8VED - chains J and K of the 9 polymer chains in the assembly; structure by electron microscopy, 2.98 A resolution.

# Chain J
Protein: T5-1E11 Fab heavy chain
Source organism: Homo sapiens
Notes: antibody fragment or engineered binder
Chain sequence (234 residues; row label = number of the first residue in the row; a row labelled like 82A-82C holds insertion residues (82A, then the next letters in order)):
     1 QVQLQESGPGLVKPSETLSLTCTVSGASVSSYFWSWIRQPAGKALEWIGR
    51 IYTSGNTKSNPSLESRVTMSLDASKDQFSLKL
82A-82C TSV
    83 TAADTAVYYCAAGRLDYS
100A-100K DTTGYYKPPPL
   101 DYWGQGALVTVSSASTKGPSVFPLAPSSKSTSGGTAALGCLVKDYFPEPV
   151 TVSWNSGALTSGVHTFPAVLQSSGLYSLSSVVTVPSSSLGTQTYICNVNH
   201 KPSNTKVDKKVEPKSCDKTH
Not modelled in the structure: 113-220
Disulfides: Cys22-Cys92

# Chain K
Protein: T5-1E11 Fab light chain
Source organism: Homo sapiens
Notes: antibody fragment or engineered binder
Chain sequence (219 residues; numbered 1 to 214 plus 5 insertion-coded residues; the number before each row is that of its first residue; a row labelled like 27A-27E holds insertion residues (27A, then the next letters in order)):
     1 DVVMTQSPLSLPVTLGQPASISCRSSQ
27A-27E GLAFL
    28 DGNTYLSWFQQRPGQSPRRLIYKVSNRDSGVPDRFSGSGSRTDFTLKISR
    78 VEAEDVGVYYCMQGTHWPLTFGGGTKVEIKRTVAAPSVFIFPPSDEQLKS
   128 GTASVVCLLNNFYPREAKVQWKVDNALQSGNSQESVTEQDSKDSTYSLSS
   178 TLTLSKADYEKHKVYACEVTHQGLSSPVTKSFNRGEC
Not modelled in the structure: 108-214
Disulfides: Cys23-Cys88

# How chain J and chain K interact
Pairs across the interface - 28 pairs, chain J then chain K:
  Gln39(J) with Gln38(K); Tyr87(K)
  Ala44(J) with Gly99(K)
  Leu45(J) with Phe98(K), hydrophobic
  Trp47(J) with Trp94(K), hydrophobic; Leu96(K)
  Arg50(J) with Trp94(K)
  Lys58(J) with Trp94(K)
  Asn60(J) with Pro95(K)
  Thr100C(J) with Phe27D(K); Leu27E(K)
  Tyr100F(J) with Phe27D(K); Trp94(K)
  Lys100G(J) with Phe27D(K); Tyr32(K); Gly91(K); Trp94(K)
  Pro100H(J) with Gly91(K); Thr92(K); His93(K); Leu96(K), hydrophobic
  Pro100I(J) with Leu96(K)
  Leu100K(J) with Arg46(K), hydrogen bond (backbone-side chain); Phe98(K), hydrophobic
  Asp101(J) with Arg46(K), salt bridge
  Trp103(J) with Phe36(K); Pro44(K)
  Gly104(J) with Ser43(K)
Other interface residues (no listed pair), chain J (21 interface residues in all): Lys43, Pro61, Tyr91, Tyr100E, Pro100J
Other interface residues (no listed pair), chain K (18 interface residues in all): Gly100

# Overview
21 residues of chain J face 18 of chain K across their interface; the contacts include 1 hydrogen bond and 1
salt bridge. Among the polar pairs are Asp101(J)-Arg46(K) and Leu100K(J)-Arg46(K).
Here chain J is T5-1E11 Fab heavy chain and chain K is T5-1E11 Fab light chain, both from Homo sapiens. Entry
8VED (Cryo-EM structure of antibody T5-1E11 in complex with stabilized H1N1 Influenza Hemagglutinin Trimer
(A/Kiev/1/57)) was determined by electron microscopy, deposited together with 8VEB, 8VEE, 8VEF and 8T1G.
